PDB entry 8K22 | electron microscopy, 2.92 A resolution | chains K and P of the 20 polymer chains in the assembly

Chain K:
Name: Csy3
Source organism: Vibrio phage ICP1_2004_A
UniProt: F1D5V6 (F1D5V6_9CAUD); numbering as in UniProt (aligned over 1-306)
Sequence (306 residues; row label = number of the first residue in the row):
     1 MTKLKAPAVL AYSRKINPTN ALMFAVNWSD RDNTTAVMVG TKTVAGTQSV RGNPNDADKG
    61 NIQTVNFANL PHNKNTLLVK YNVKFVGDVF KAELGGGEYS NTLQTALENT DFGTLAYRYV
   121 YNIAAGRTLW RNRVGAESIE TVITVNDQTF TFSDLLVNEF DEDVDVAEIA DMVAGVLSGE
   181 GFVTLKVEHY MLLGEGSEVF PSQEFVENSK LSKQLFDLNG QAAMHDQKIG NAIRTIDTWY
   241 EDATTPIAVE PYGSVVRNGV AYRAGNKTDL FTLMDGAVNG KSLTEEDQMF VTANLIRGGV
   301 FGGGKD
Disordered / not traced: 1, 304-306

Chain P:
Molecule: 60-nt RNA strand
Source organism: Vibrio phage ICP1_2004_A
Sequence (60 nucleotides; numbered -7 to 52; the number before each row is that of its first residue; numbers below 1 keep their minus sign (C-7 is residue -7)):
    -7 CUUAAAGAGU CAACCCUUUG CUUAUCUUCC CUAUUUAAAU GUUAGCAGCC GCAUAGGCUG

Chain K / chain P interface:
Residue-residue contacts (52):
  Ala11(K) - A-3(P)  sugar contact
  Tyr12(K) - A-3(P)  hydrogen bond to the sugar
  Tyr12(K) - A-2(P)  sugar contact
  Ser13(K) - A-3(P)  phosphate contact
  Ser13(K) - A-2(P)  hydrogen bond to the phosphate
  Arg14(K) - A-3(P)  phosphate contact
  Arg14(K) - A-2(P)  hydrogen bond to the phosphate
  Arg14(K) - G-1(P)  salt bridge to the phosphate
  Val44(K) - A5(P)  sugar contact
  Ala45(K) - A5(P)  hydrogen bond to the sugar
  Ala45(K) - C6(P)  phosphate contact
  Ala45(K) - C7(P)  phosphate contact
  Gly46(K) - A5(P)  sugar contact
  Gly46(K) - C6(P)  phosphate contact
  Thr47(K) - C6(P)  phosphate contact
  Asn61(K) - A5(P)  base contact
  Gln63(K) - A5(P)  base contact
  Val65(K) - A5(P)  base contact
  Glu93(K) - A-4(P)  base contact
  Glu93(K) - A-3(P)  hydrogen bond to the sugar
  Leu94(K) - A-4(P)  base contact
  Leu94(K) - A-3(P)  base contact
  Trp130(K) - A0(P)  base contact
  Arg131(K) - C3(P)  salt bridge to the phosphate
  Arg131(K) - A4(P)  salt bridge to the phosphate
  Ser202(K) - G1(P)  phosphate contact
  Ser202(K) - U2(P)  phosphate contact
  Gln203(K) - G1(P)  sugar contact
  Gln203(K) - U2(P)  hydrogen bond to the phosphate
  Gln203(K) - C3(P)  phosphate contact
  Glu204(K) - G1(P)  base contact
  Phe205(K) - G1(P)  stacking on the base
  Ser212(K) - A4(P)  base contact
  His225(K) - G1(P)  salt bridge to the phosphate
  Gln227(K) - A0(P)  sugar contact
  Gln227(K) - G1(P)  hydrogen bond to the phosphate
  Lys228(K) - A0(P)  hydrogen bond to the base
  Lys228(K) - G1(P)  phosphate contact
  Lys228(K) - U2(P)  salt bridge to the phosphate
  Asn231(K) - A0(P)  hydrogen bond to the base
  Arg234(K) - G-1(P)  sugar contact
  Arg234(K) - A0(P)  salt bridge to the phosphate
  Val255(K) - A0(P)  base contact
  Arg257(K) - A0(P)  base contact
  Arg257(K) - G1(P)  phosphate contact
  Arg257(K) - U2(P)  salt bridge to the phosphate
  Arg297(K) - A-2(P)  sugar contact
  Arg297(K) - G-1(P)  sugar contact
  Gly298(K) - A-2(P)  sugar contact
  Gly299(K) - A-2(P)  sugar contact
  Val300(K) - A-3(P)  base contact
  Val300(K) - A-2(P)  base contact
Other interface residues (no listed pair), chain K (34 interface residues in all): Phe200, Lys213, Glu250

Overview:
Chain K and chain P form an interface of 34 and 12 residues respectively, with 9 hydrogen bonds, 7 salt
bridges and 1 aromatic stacking contact. Polar pairs include Lys228(K)-A0(P), Asn231(K)-A0(P) and
Tyr12(K)-A-3(P).
Here chain K is Csy3 and chain P is a 60-nt RNA strand, both from Vibrio phage ICP1_2004_A. Entry 8K22 (ICP1
Csy-dsDNA-Cas1-Cas2/3 complex (half form)) was determined by electron microscopy.
